Entry 6HTC (X-ray diffraction, 2.80 A resolution); this record covers chains R and S of the 28 polymer chains in the assembly.

Chain R:
Molecule: Proteasome subunit alpha type-5
Source organism: Saccharomyces cerevisiae (strain ATCC 204508 / S288c)
Notes: EC 3.4.25.1
Reference sequence: P32379 (PSA5_YEAST); residues -7 to 252 here correspond to UniProt positions 1-260 (UniProt number = residue number + 8)
Amino-acid sequence (260 residues; each row starts with the number of its first residue; numbers below 1 keep their minus sign (Met-7 is residue -7)):
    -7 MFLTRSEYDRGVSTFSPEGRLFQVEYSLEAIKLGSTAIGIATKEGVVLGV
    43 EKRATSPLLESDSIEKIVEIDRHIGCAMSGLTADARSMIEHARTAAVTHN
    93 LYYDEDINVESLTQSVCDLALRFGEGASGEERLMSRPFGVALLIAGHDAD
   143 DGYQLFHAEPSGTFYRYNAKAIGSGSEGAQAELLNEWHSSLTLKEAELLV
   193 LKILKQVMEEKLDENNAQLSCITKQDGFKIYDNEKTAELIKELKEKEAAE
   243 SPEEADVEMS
Disordered / not traced: -7 to 0, 118-124, 243-252

Chain S:
Molecule: Proteasome subunit alpha type-6
Source organism: Saccharomyces cerevisiae (strain ATCC 204508 / S288c)
Notes: EC 3.4.25.1
Reference sequence: P40302 (PSA6_YEAST); residues 0-233 here correspond to UniProt positions 1-234 (UniProt number = residue number + 1)
Amino-acid sequence (234 residues; each row starts with the number of its first residue; numbering starts at 0):
     0 MFRNNYDGDTVTFSPTGRLFQVEYALEAIKQGSVTVGLRSNTHAVLVALK
    50 RNADELSSYQKKIIKCDEHMGLSLAGLAPDARVLSNYLRQQCNYSSLVFN
   100 RKLAVERAGHLLCDKAQKNTQSYGGRPYGVGLLIIGYDKSGAHLLEFQPS
   150 GNVTELYGTAIGARSQGAKTYLERTLDTFIKIDGNPDELIKAGVEAISQS
   200 LRDESLTVDNLSIAIVGKDTPFTIYDGEAVAKYI
Disordered / not traced: 0-2
Swiss-Prot annotation at these positions:
  - modified residue: Ser13 (Phosphoserine)
  - cross-link: Lys190 (Glycyl lysine isopeptide (Lys-Gly) (interchain with G-Cter in ubiquitin))

Chain R / chain S interface:
Contacting residue pairs (46; chain R residue first):
  Ser5(R) - Arg125(S)
  Thr6(R) - Gly7(S)
  Thr6(R) - Gln20(S)
  Phe7(R) - Gln20(S)  hydrogen bond (backbone-side chain)
  Phe7(R) - Tyr23(S)
  Phe7(R) - Ala24(S)  hydrophobic
  Phe7(R) - Arg125(S)
  Phe7(R) - Pro126(S)
  Phe7(R) - Gly128(S)
  Ser8(R) - Tyr23(S)
  Pro9(R) - Tyr23(S)  hydrophobic
  Pro9(R) - Glu26(S)
  Glu10(R) - Glu26(S)
  Glu10(R) - Gln30(S)
  Gly11(R) - Tyr23(S)
  Gly11(R) - Ala27(S)
  Leu13(R) - Arg125(S)
  Gln106(R) - Arg81(S)  hydrogen bond
  Asp110(R) - Arg81(S)  salt bridge
  Leu113(R) - Pro78(S)  hydrophobic
  Leu113(R) - Asp79(S)
  Leu113(R) - Arg125(S)
  Ser153(R) - Pro78(S)
  Gly154(R) - Pro78(S)
  Thr155(R) - Gln59(S)
  Thr155(R) - Pro78(S)
  Phe156(R) - Gln59(S)
  Tyr157(R) - Arg50(S)
  Tyr157(R) - Ala52(S)
  Tyr157(R) - Ser56(S)
  Tyr157(R) - Ser57(S)
  Tyr157(R) - Gln59(S)
  Arg158(R) - Ser56(S)
  Arg158(R) - Ser57(S)  hydrogen bond (backbone-backbone)
  Tyr159(R) - Ala52(S)
  Tyr159(R) - Asp53(S)
  Tyr159(R) - Leu55(S)
  Tyr159(R) - Ser56(S)
  Asn160(R) - Leu55(S)  hydrogen bond (backbone-backbone)
  Ala161(R) - Leu55(S)
  Gln172(R) - Asp53(S)  hydrogen bond
  Gln172(R) - Leu55(S)
  Leu175(R) - Leu55(S)
  Leu176(R) - Glu54(S)
  Leu176(R) - Leu55(S)  hydrophobic
  Trp179(R) - Leu55(S)  hydrophobic
Interface residues without a listed pair, chain R (26 interface residues in all): Arg2, Gly3
Interface residues without a listed pair, chain S (26 interface residues in all): Asp6, Asn51, Leu76, Gly123, Gly124

Summary:
The chain R/chain S interface involves 26 residues from each chain; the contacts include 5 hydrogen bonds and
1 salt bridge. Polar contacts include Asp110(R)-Arg81(S), Phe7(R)-Gln20(S) and Gln106(R)-Arg81(S).
Here chain R is Proteasome subunit alpha type-5 and chain S is Proteasome subunit alpha type-6, both from
Saccharomyces cerevisiae (strain ATCC 204508 / S288c). Entry 6HTC (Yeast 20S proteasome with human beta2c
(S171G) in complex with ONX 0914) was determined by X-ray diffraction (same publication as 6HTB, 6HTD, 6HTP,
6HTR, 6HUB, 6HUC and 30 further entries).
